PDB entry 5KWN | X-ray diffraction, 1.42 A resolution | chains A and U

# Chain A
Name: E3 ubiquitin-protein ligase COP1
Source organism: Arabidopsis thaliana
Notes: EC 6.3.2.-
Reference sequence: P43254 (COP1_ARATH); residues 349-675 here = UniProt positions 349-675
Amino-acid sequence (336 residues; each row starts with the number of its first residue):
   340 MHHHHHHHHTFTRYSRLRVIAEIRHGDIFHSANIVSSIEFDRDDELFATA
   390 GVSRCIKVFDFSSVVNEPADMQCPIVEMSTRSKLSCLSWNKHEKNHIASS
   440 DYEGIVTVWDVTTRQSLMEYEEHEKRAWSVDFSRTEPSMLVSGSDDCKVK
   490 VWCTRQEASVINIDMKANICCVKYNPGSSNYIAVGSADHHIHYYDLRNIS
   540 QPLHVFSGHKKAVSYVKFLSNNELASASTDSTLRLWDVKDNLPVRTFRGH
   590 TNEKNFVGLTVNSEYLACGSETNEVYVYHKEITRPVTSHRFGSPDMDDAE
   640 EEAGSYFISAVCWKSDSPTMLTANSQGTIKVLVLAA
Not modelled in the structure: 340-349, 365-371, 632-644
Differences from the reference sequence: expression tag (340-348)
Curated features (UniProtKB/Swiss-Prot):
  - region: Lys593 to Phe595 (Binding of human TRIB1 COP1-binding-motif)
  - site (Human TRIB1 COP1-binding motif): Lys422, Tyr441
  - mutagenesis: Lys422 (K422E: 5-fold increase in interaction with HY5, weak interaction with BBX24/STO and BBX25/STH, and at low light intensity shorter hypocotyl), Arg465 (R465E: No interaction with BBX24/STO and BBX25/STH, and at low light intensity shorter hypocotyl), Trp467 (W467A: No interaction with HY5, BBX24/STO and BBX25/STH and at low light intensity shorter hypocotyl), Val523 to Arg584 (In COP1-8; no interaction with SPA1 and lethal), Gly524 (G524E: In COP1-9; no interaction with HY5, SPA1, BBX25/STH or BBX24/STO and lethal), Lys550 (K550E: No interaction with HY5, BBX24/STO and BBX25/STH and at low light intensity shorter hypocotyl), Glu592 (E592R: Better interaction with HY5, BBX24/STO and BBX25/STH and slightly longer hypocotyls)

# Chain U
Name: 19-residue peptide
Amino-acid sequence (19 residues; row label = number of the first residue in the row):
   349 IESDEEIRRVPEFGGEAVG
Not modelled in the structure: 349-352, 362-367

# Chain A / chain U interface
Contacting residue pairs (38):
  Ile373(A) - Ile355(U)  hydrophobic
  Ile373(A) - Arg356(U)
  Ser375(A) - Arg356(U)
  Val391(A) - Ile355(U)  hydrophobic
  Ser424(A) - Arg356(U)  hydrogen bond
  Tyr441(A) - Ile355(U)  hydrogen bond (side chain-backbone)
  Tyr441(A) - Arg356(U)  hydrogen bond
  Trp467(A) - Ile355(U)
  Trp467(A) - Arg356(U)
  Trp467(A) - Arg357(U)
  Trp467(A) - Pro359(U)
  Asp484(A) - Pro359(U)
  Lys505(A) - Phe361(U)
  Ala506(A) - Phe361(U)  hydrophobic
  Asn507(A) - Pro359(U)
  Cys509(A) - Val358(U)  hydrophobic
  Cys509(A) - Pro359(U)
  Ala526(A) - Pro359(U)
  Ala526(A) - Phe361(U)  hydrogen bond (backbone-backbone)
  Asp527(A) - Phe361(U)
  His528(A) - Glu360(U)  salt bridge
  Lys550(A) - Glu360(U)
  Ala551(A) - Val358(U)  hydrophobic
  Ala551(A) - Pro359(U)
  Ala551(A) - Glu360(U)  hydrogen bond (backbone-side chain)
  Ser553(A) - Val358(U)
  Thr568(A) - Val358(U)
  Thr568(A) - Glu360(U)
  Lys593(A) - Glu353(U)  hydrogen bond (side chain-backbone)
  Lys593(A) - Glu354(U)  salt bridge
  Lys593(A) - Arg357(U)
  Lys593(A) - Val358(U)  hydrogen bond (backbone-backbone)
  Asn594(A) - Arg356(U)
  Asn594(A) - Arg357(U)
  Asn594(A) - Val358(U)
  Phe595(A) - Arg356(U)  hydrogen bond (backbone-backbone)
  Phe595(A) - Arg357(U)
  Phe595(A) - Val358(U)
Interface residues without a listed pair, chain A (25 interface residues in all): Lys422, Arg465, Tyr554, Phe646

# In short
The interface between chain A and chain U involves 25 residues on one side and 9 on the other; the contacts
include 8 hydrogen bonds and 2 salt bridges. Among the polar pairs are His528(A)-Glu360(U),
Lys593(A)-Glu354(U) and Ser424(A)-Arg356(U).
Here chain A is E3 ubiquitin-protein ligase COP1 (Arabidopsis thaliana) and chain U is a 19-residue peptide.
Entry 5KWN (The WD domain ofArabidopsis thaliana E3 Ubiquitin Ligase COP1 in complex with peptide from HY5)
was determined by X-ray diffraction.
